PDB entry 8XA0 | electron microscopy, 4.00 A resolution | chains q and u of the 13 polymer chains in the assembly

# Chain q (and u)
Name: Capsid vertex component 2
Organism: Human alphaherpesvirus 3
Notes: chain u of this document is another copy of the same molecule, construct and numbering; everything in this record applies to it too
UniProtKB: P10209 (CVC2_HHV11); residue numbers follow UniProt; this construct covers 1-94
Chain sequence (94 residues; each row starts with the number of its first residue):
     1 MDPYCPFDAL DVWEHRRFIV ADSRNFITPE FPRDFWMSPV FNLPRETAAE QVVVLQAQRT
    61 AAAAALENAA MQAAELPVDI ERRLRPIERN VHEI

# Interface between chain q and chain u
Pairs across the interface (38; chain q residue first):
  Y4(q) - N25(u)
  Y4(q) - F26(u)  hydrophobic
  C5(q) - I19(u)  hydrophobic
  C5(q) - N25(u)  hydrogen bond
  P6(q) - D22(u)
  P6(q) - N25(u)
  F7(q) - D22(u)
  D8(q) - I19(u)
  A9(q) - R17(u)
  A9(q) - F18(u)
  L10(q) - R16(u)
  L10(q) - R17(u)
  L10(q) - F18(u)  hydrogen bond (backbone-backbone)
  L10(q) - V20(u)  hydrophobic
  D11(q) - R17(u)  salt bridge
  V12(q) - E14(u)
  V12(q) - R16(u)
  V12(q) - F18(u)  hydrophobic
  W13(q) - H15(u)  hydrogen bond
  E14(q) - W13(u)
  E14(q) - E14(u)  hydrogen bond (backbone-backbone)
  E14(q) - R16(u)  salt bridge
  H15(q) - W13(u)
  I19(q) - E14(u)
  N25(q) - R16(u)
  A48(q) - A48(u)
  A48(q) - V52(u)
  A49(q) - A48(u)  hydrophobic
  Q51(q) - V52(u)
  V52(q) - A48(u)
  V52(q) - V52(u)  hydrophobic
  L55(q) - V52(u)
  L55(q) - L55(u)  hydrophobic
  L55(q) - Q56(u)
  Q58(q) - R59(u)  hydrogen bond
  R59(q) - L55(u)
  R59(q) - Q58(u)  hydrogen bond
  L66(q) - L66(u)  hydrophobic
Interface residues without a listed pair, chain q (24 interface residues in all): P3, R16
Interface residues without a listed pair, chain u (20 interface residues in all): R24, Q51

# Summary
24 residues of chain q and 20 residues of chain u are in contact, with 6 hydrogen bonds and 2 salt bridges.
Polar contacts include D11(q)-R17(u), E14(q)-R16(u) and C5(q)-N25(u).
Both chains are Capsid vertex component 2 (Human alphaherpesvirus 3). Entry 8XA0 (penton capsomer of the VZV
C-capsid) was determined by electron microscopy (same publication as 8X9W, 8X9X, 8X9Y, 8X9Z, 8XA1, 8XA2 and
8XA3).
